2HNP - chain A; structure by X-ray diffraction, 2.85 A resolution.

== Chain A ==
Protein: Protein-tyrosine phosphatase-1B
Source organism: Homo sapiens
Notes: EC 3.1.3.48
UniProtKB: P18031 (PTN1_HUMAN); residue numbers follow UniProt; this construct covers 1-321
Chain sequence (321 residues; numbered 1 to 321; the number before each row is that of its first residue):
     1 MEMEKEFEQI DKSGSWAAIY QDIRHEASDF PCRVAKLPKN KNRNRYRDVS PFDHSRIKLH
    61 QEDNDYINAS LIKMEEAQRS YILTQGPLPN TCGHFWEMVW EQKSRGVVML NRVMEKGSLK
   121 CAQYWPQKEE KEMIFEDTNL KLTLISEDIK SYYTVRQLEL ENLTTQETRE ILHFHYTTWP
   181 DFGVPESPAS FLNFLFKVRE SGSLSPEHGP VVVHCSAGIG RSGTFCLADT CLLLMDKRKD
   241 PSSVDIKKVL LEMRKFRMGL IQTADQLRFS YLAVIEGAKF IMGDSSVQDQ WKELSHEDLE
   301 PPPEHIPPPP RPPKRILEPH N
Disordered / not traced: 1-4, 283-321
UniProt features mapped onto this chain:
  - active site: Cys-215 (Phosphocysteine intermediate)
  - binding site (substrate): Asp-181, Cys-215 to Arg-221, Gln-262
  - modified residue: Met-1 (N-acetylmethionine), Tyr-20 (Phosphotyrosine), Ser-50 (Phosphoserine), Tyr-66 (Phosphotyrosine), Cys-215 (Cysteine persulfide), Ser-242 (Phosphoserine), Ser-243 (Phosphoserine)
  - cross-link: Cys-215 to Ser-216 (N,N-(cysteine-1,S-diyl)serine (Cys-Ser))
  - mutagenesis: Ser-50 (S50A/D: No phosphorylation), Asp-181 (D181A: Substrate-trapping mutant), Cys-215 (C215S: Catalytically inactive mutant; abolishes sulfhydration)

== Summary ==
Curated annotation (UniProt) lists active-site residue Cys-215, 9 substrate-binding residues and 3 mutagenesis
sites.
Chain A is Protein-tyrosine phosphatase-1B (Homo sapiens); the structure, Crystal structure of human protein
tyrosine phosphatase 1B, was determined by X-ray diffraction, deposited together with 2HNQ.
